Entry 6MXS (X-ray diffraction, 1.95 A resolution); this record covers chains L and B of the 4 polymer chains in the assembly.

# Chain L (and B)
Name: anti-VEGF-A Fab fragment bH1 light chain
Source organism: Homo sapiens
Notes: chain B of this document is another copy of the same molecule, construct and numbering; everything in this record applies to it too
Reference sequence: Q7Z3Y4 (Q7Z3Y4_HUMAN); residues 105-214 here correspond to UniProt positions 127-236 (UniProt number = residue number + 22)
Chain sequence (218 residues; each row starts with the number of its first residue; a row labelled like 30A-30D holds insertion residues (30A, then the next letters in order)):
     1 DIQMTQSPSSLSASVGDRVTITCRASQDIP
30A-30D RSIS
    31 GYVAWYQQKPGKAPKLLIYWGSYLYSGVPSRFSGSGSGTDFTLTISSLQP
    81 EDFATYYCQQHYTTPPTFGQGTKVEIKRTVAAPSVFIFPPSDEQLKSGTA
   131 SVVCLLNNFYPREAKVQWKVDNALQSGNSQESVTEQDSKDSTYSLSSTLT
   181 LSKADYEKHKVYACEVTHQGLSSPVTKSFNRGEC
Disulfides: Cys23-Cys88, Cys134-Cys194
Ion coordination: Na+: Ser203 (shared with Ser12(B) of chain B)

# How chain L and chain B interact
Pairs across the interface (13):
  Ser30B(L) - Asp1(B)  hydrogen bond
  Ser30B(L) - Thr93(B)
  Ser30B(L) - Thr94(B)  hydrogen bond (backbone-backbone)
  Ile30C(L) - Ile2(B)  hydrophobic
  Ile30C(L) - Ile30C(B)  hydrophobic
  Ile30C(L) - Tyr92(B)
  Ser30D(L) - Thr94(B)
  Tyr32(L) - Thr94(B)
  Tyr92(L) - Ile30C(B)
  Thr93(L) - Ser30B(B)
  Thr94(L) - Ser30B(B)  hydrogen bond (backbone-backbone)
  Thr94(L) - Ser30D(B)
  Thr94(L) - Tyr32(B)
Also at the interface, not in a pair above, chain L (9 interface residues in all): Ile2, Pro30

# Summary
Chain L and chain B each contribute 9 residues to their interface; the contacts include 3 hydrogen bonds.
Polar contacts include Ser30B(L)-Asp1(B) and Ser30B(L)-Thr94(B).
Chain L and chain B are both anti-VEGF-A Fab fragment bH1 light chain (Homo sapiens); the structure, Crystal
structure of the dimeric bH1-Fab variant [HC-Y33W,HC-D98F,HC-G99M], was determined by X-ray diffraction
together with 6MXR, 6MY4 and 6MY5 from the same study.
